8WI7 - chains a and j of the 51 polymer chains in the assembly; structure by electron microscopy, 3.50 A resolution.

== Chain a ==
Molecule: 16S rRNA
From: Mycolicibacterium smegmatis MC2 155
Sequence (1528 nucleotides; each row starts with the number of its first residue):
     1 UUUUUGUUUGGAGAGUUUGAUCCUGGCUCAGGACGAACGCUGGCGGCGUG
    51 CUUAACACAUGCAAGUCGAACGGAAAGGCCCUUUCGGGGGUACUCGAGUG
   101 GCGAACGGGUGAGUAACACGUGGGUGAUCUGCCCUGCACUUUGGGAUAAG
   151 CCUGGGAAACUGGGUCUAAUACCGAAUACACCCUGCUGGUCGCAUGGCCU
   201 GGUAGGGGAAAGCUUUUGCGGUGUGGGAUGGGCCCGCGGCCUAUCAGCUU
   251 GUUGGUGGGGUGAUGGCCUACCAAGGCGACGACGGGUAGCCGGCCUGAGA
   301 GGGUGACCGGCCACACUGGGACUGAGAUACGGCCCAGACUCCUACGGGAG
   351 GCAGCAGUGGGGAAUAUUGCACAAUGGGCGCAAGCCUGAUGCAGCGACGC
   401 CGCGUGAGGGAUGACGGCCUUCGGGUUGUAAACCUCUUUCAGCACAGACG
   451 AAGCGCAAGUGACGGUAUGUGCAGAAGAAGGACCGGCCAACUACGUGCCA
   501 GCAGCCGCGGUAAUACGUAGGGUCCGAGCGUUGUCCGGAAUUACUGGGCG
   551 UAAAGAGCUCGUAGGUGGUUUGUCGCGUUGUUCGUGAAAACUCACAGCUU
   601 AACUGUGGGCGUGCGGGCGAUACGGGCAGACUAGAGUACUGCAGGGGAGA
   651 CUGGAAUUCCUGGUGUAGCGGUGGAAUGCGCAGAUAUCAGGAGGAACACC
   701 GGUGGCGAAGGCGGGUCUCUGGGCAGUAACUGACGCUGAGGAGCGAAAGC
   751 GUGGGGAGCGAACAGGAUUAGAUACCCUGGUAGUCCACGCCGUAAACGGU
   801 GGGUACUAGGUGUGGGUUUCCUUCCUUGGGAUCCGUGCCGUAGCUAACGC
   851 AUUAAGUACCCCGCCUGGGGAGUACGGCCGCAAGGCUAAAACUCAAAGGA
   901 AUUGACGGGGGCCCGCACAAGCGGCGGAGCAUGUGGAUUAAUUCGAUGCA
   951 ACGCGAAGAACCUUACCUGGGUUUGACAUGCACAGGACGCCGGCAGAGAU
  1001 GUCGGUUCCCUUGUGGCCUGUGUGCAGGUGGUGCAUGGCUGUCGUCAGCU
  1051 CGUGUCGUGAGAUGUUGGGUUAAGUCCCGCAACGAGCGCAACCCUUGUCU
  1101 CAUGUUGCCAGCACGUUAUGGUGGGGACUCGUGAGAGACUGCCGGGGUCA
  1151 ACUCGGAGGAAGGUGGGGAUGACGUCAAGUCAUCAUGCCCCUUAUGUCCA
  1201 GGGCUUCACACAUGCUACAAUGGCCGGUACAAAGGGCUGCGAUGCCGUGA
  1251 GGUGGAGCGAAUCCUUUCAAAGCCGGUCUCAGUUCGGAUCGGGGUCUGCA
  1301 ACUCGACCCCGUGAAGUCGGAGUCGCUAGUAAUCGCAGAUCAGCAACGCU
  1351 GCGGUGAAUACGUUCCCGGGCCUUGUACACACCGCCCGUCACGUCAUGAA
  1401 AGUCGGUAACACCCGAAGCCGGUGGCCUAACCCUUGUGGAGGGAGCCGUC
  1451 GAAGGUGGGAUCGGCGAUUGGGACGAAGUCGUAACAAGGUAGCCGUACCG
  1501 GAAGGUGCGGCUGGAUCACCUCCUUUCU
Disordered / not traced: 1-8, 1524-1528

== Chain j ==
Molecule: 30S ribosomal protein S9
From: Mycolicibacterium smegmatis MC2 155
UniProtKB: A0QSP9 (RS9_MYCS2); residues 1-150 here = UniProt positions 1-150
Amino-acid sequence (150 residues; row label = number of the first residue in the row):
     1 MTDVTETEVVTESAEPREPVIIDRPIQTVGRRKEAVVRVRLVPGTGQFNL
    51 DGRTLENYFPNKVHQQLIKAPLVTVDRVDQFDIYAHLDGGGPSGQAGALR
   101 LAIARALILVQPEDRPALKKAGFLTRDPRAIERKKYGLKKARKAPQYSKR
Disordered / not traced: 1-24

== Chain a / chain j interface ==
Residue-residue contacts - 96 pairs, chain a then chain j:
  G924(a) with Gln146(j), base contact
  G948(a) with Lys149(j), sugar contact
  C949(a) with Tyr147(j), hydrogen bond to the sugar
  A950(a) with Tyr147(j), phosphate contact
  C952(a) with Arg150(j), hydrogen bond to the base
  G1097(a) with Arg126(j), hydrogen bond to the phosphate; Pro128(j), sugar contact
  U1098(a) with Arg31(j), salt bridge to the phosphate; Arg126(j), salt bridge to the phosphate
  C1099(a) with Arg31(j), salt bridge to the phosphate; Arg105(j), salt bridge to the phosphate
  C1108(a) with Arg38(j), hydrogen bond to the sugar
  C1109(a) with Arg38(j), salt bridge to the phosphate; His86(j), sugar contact
  A1110(a) with Gln27(j), sugar contact; Arg40(j), hydrogen bond to the phosphate; His86(j), salt bridge to the phosphate
  A1127(a) with Gln27(j), hydrogen bond to the sugar
  C1128(a) with Gln27(j), sugar contact; Val29(j), sugar contact; Arg38(j), hydrogen bond to the base
  U1129(a) with Val29(j), phosphate contact; Val36(j), sugar contact; Arg38(j), sugar contact; Asp88(j), sugar contact
  C1130(a) with Arg31(j), salt bridge to the phosphate; Val36(j), phosphate contact
  G1158(a) with Lys119(j), salt bridge to the phosphate
  G1159(a) with Arg115(j), salt bridge to the phosphate; Lys119(j), salt bridge to the phosphate
  A1160(a) with Arg115(j), salt bridge to the phosphate; Leu124(j), sugar contact; Thr125(j), hydrogen bond to the phosphate; Arg126(j), sugar contact
  A1161(a) with Thr125(j), hydrogen bond to the phosphate
  G1167(a) with Glu132(j), sugar contact; Lys135(j), hydrogen bond to the sugar
  G1168(a) with Arg133(j), hydrogen bond to the sugar; Lys135(j), salt bridge to the phosphate
  A1169(a) with Tyr136(j), hydrogen bond to the phosphate
  C1211(a) with Arg150(j), hydrogen bond to the phosphate
  A1212(a) with Arg150(j), salt bridge to the phosphate
  U1213(a) with Gln146(j), hydrogen bond to the phosphate; Ser148(j), phosphate contact
  G1214(a) with Lys139(j), salt bridge to the phosphate; Gln146(j), phosphate contact
  A1229(a) with Arg53(j), hydrogen bond to the sugar
  C1230(a) with Gly90(j), hydrogen bond to the sugar; Gly91(j), sugar contact; Pro92(j), base contact; Gln95(j), hydrogen bond to the sugar
  A1231(a) with Gly89(j), phosphate contact; Gly90(j), sugar contact
  C1324(a) with Gln146(j), sugar contact; Tyr147(j), sugar contact; Lys149(j), salt bridge to the phosphate
  G1325(a) with Lys143(j), sugar contact; Ala144(j), phosphate contact
  C1326(a) with Arg142(j), sugar contact; Ala144(j), phosphate contact
  U1327(a) with Arg142(j), salt bridge to the phosphate
  A1328(a) with Arg142(j), salt bridge to the phosphate
  G1329(a) with Arg32(j), hydrogen bond to the base; Lys33(j), hydrogen bond to the base; Arg129(j), base contact; Ala130(j), sugar contact; Ile131(j), sugar contact
  U1330(a) with Glu132(j), hydrogen bond to the phosphate; Arg142(j), phosphate contact
  A1331(a) with Lys140(j), salt bridge to the phosphate; Arg142(j), phosphate contact; Lys143(j), hydrogen bond to the phosphate
  A1332(a) with Lys140(j), salt bridge to the phosphate; Lys143(j), phosphate contact
  U1333(a) with Lys140(j), hydrogen bond to the base
  C1349(a) with Lys139(j), salt bridge to the phosphate
  U1350(a) with Lys134(j), salt bridge to the phosphate; Gly137(j), hydrogen bond to the phosphate
  G1351(a) with Arg133(j), salt bridge to the phosphate; Lys134(j), salt bridge to the phosphate; Lys135(j), phosphate contact; Tyr136(j), hydrogen bond to the phosphate
  C1352(a) with Arg133(j), phosphate contact; Lys134(j), hydrogen bond to the phosphate
  G1354(a) with Lys33(j), phosphate contact; Gly90(j), phosphate contact; Gly91(j), phosphate contact; Ile131(j), phosphate contact
  U1355(a) with Lys33(j), salt bridge to the phosphate; Gly91(j), phosphate contact; Pro92(j), phosphate contact; Ser93(j), hydrogen bond to the phosphate; Gly94(j), hydrogen bond to the phosphate
  G1356(a) with Lys33(j), base contact; Ser93(j), hydrogen bond to the phosphate; Ile131(j), base contact
Also at the interface, not in a pair above, chain a (55 interface residues in all): C925, U1096, G1111, A1157, G1165, G1166, U1170, A1232, G1353
Also at the interface, not in a pair above, chain j (52 interface residues in all): Thr28, Glu34, His64, Leu87, Lys120, Leu138, Ala141, Pro145

== In short ==
Chain a and chain j form an interface of 55 and 52 residues respectively, with 28 hydrogen bonds and 24 salt
bridges. Polar contacts include C952(a)-Arg150(j), C1128(a)-Arg38(j) and G1329(a)-Arg32(j).
Chain a is 16S rRNA and chain j is 30S ribosomal protein S9, both from Mycolicibacterium smegmatis MC2 155;
the structure, Cryo- EM structure of Mycobacterium smegmatis 70S ribosome, bS1 and RafH, was determined by
electron microscopy, deposited together with 8WHX, 8WHY, 8WI8, 8WI9, 8WIB, 8WIC, 8WID and 8WIF.
